4DV6 - chains A and N of the 21 polymer chains in the assembly; structure by X-ray diffraction, 3.30 A resolution.

== Chain A ==
Molecule: 16S rRNA
From: Thermus thermophilus
Sequence (1522 nucleotides; numbered 0 to 1544 plus 19 insertion-coded residues; 42 numbers in that range are skipped by the numbering (no residue carries them; nothing is unmodelled there); the number before each row is that of its first residue; a row labelled like 190A-190L holds insertion residues (190A, then the next letters in order); numbering starts at 0):
     0 UUUGUUGGAG AGUUUGAUCC UGGCUCAGGG UGAACGCUGG CGGCGUGCCU AAGACAUGCA
    60 AGUCGUGCGG G
    73 CCGCGGGGUU UU
    88 ACUCCG
    95 UGGUC
   101 AGCGGCGGAC GGGUGAGUAA CGCGUGGGU
  129A G
   130 ACCUACCCGG AAGAGGGGGA CAACCCGGGG AAACUCGGGC UAAUCCCCCA UGUGGACCCG
   190 C
190A-190L CCCUUGGGGUGU
   191 GUCCAAAGGG CUUU
   216 GCCCGCUUCC GGAUGGGCCC GCGUCCCAUC AGCUAGUUGG UGGGGUAAUG GCCCACCAAG
   276 GCGACGACGG GUAGCCGGUC UGAGAGGAUG GCCGGCCACA GGGGCACUGA GACACGGGCC
   336 CCACUCCUAC GGGAGGCAGC AGUUAGGAAU CUUCCGCAAU GGGCGCAAGC CUGACGGAGC
   396 GACGCCGCUU GGAGGAAGAA GCCCUUCGGG GUGUAAACUC CUGAA
   442 CCCGGGACGA AACCCCCGAC GA
   474 GGGGACUGAC GGUACCGGG
   494 GUAAUAGCGC CGGCCAACUC CGUGCCAGCA GCCGCGGUAA UACGGAGGGC GCGAGCGUUA
   554 CCCGGAUUCA CUGGGCGUAA AGGGCGUGUA GGCGGCCUGG GGCGUCCCAU GUGAAAGACC
   614 ACGGCUCAAC CGUGGGGGAG CGUGGGAUAC GCUCAGGCUA GACGGUGGGA GAGGGUGGUG
   674 GAAUUCCCGG AGUAGCGGUG AAAUGCGCAG AUACCGGGAG GAACGCCGAU GGCGAAGGCA
   734 GCCACCUGGU CCACCCGUGA CGCUGAGGCG CGAAAGCGUG GGGAGCAAAC CGGAUUAGAU
   794 ACCCGGGUAG UCCACGCCCU AAACGAUGCG CGCUAGGUCU CUGGGUCU
   848 CCUGGGGGCC GAAGCUAACG CGUUAAGCGC GCCGCCUGGG GAGUACGGCC GCAAGGCUGA
   908 AACUCAAGGG AAUUGACGGG GGCCCGCACA AGCGGUGGAG CAUGUGGUUU AAUUCGAAGX
   968 AACGCGAAGA ACCUUACCAG GCCUUGACAU GCUAGG
 1003A G
  1004 AACCCGGGUG AAAGCCUGGG GUGCCCC
1030A-1030D GCGA
  1031 GGGGAGCCCU AGCACAGGUG CUGCAUGGCC GUCGUCAGCU CGUGCCGUGA GGUGUUGGGU
  1091 UAAGUCCCGC AACGAGCGCA ACCCCCGCCG UUAGUUGCCA GCGGUUCGGC CGGGCACUCU
  1151 AACGGGACUG CCCGCGAAA
  1171 GCGGGAGGAA GGAGGGGACG ACGUCUGGUC AGCAUGGCCC UUACGGCCUG GGCGACACAC
  1231 GUGCUACAAU GCCCACUACA AAGCGAUGCC ACCCGGCAAC GGGGAGCUAA UCGCAAAAAG
  1291 GUGGGCCCAG UUCGGAUUGG GGUCUGCAAC CCGACCCCAU GAAGCCGGAA UCGCUAGUAA
  1351 UCGCGGAUCA G
 1361A C
  1362 CAUGCCGCGG UGAAUACGUU CCCGGGCCUU GUACACACXG CCXGUXACGC CAUGGGAGCG
  1422 GGCUCUACCC GAAGUCGCCG GG
  1446 AGCCUACGGG
  1459 CAGGCGCCGA GGGUAGGGCC CGUGACUGGG GCGAAGUCGU AACAAGGUAG CUGUACCGGA
  1519 AGGUGCGGCU GGAUCCACUC CUUUCU
Unresolved in the structure: 0-4, 1534-1538
Sequence notes: engineered mutation G915 (A1538 in M26923.1); conflict C1534 (A2157 in M26923.1), A1535 (C2158 in M26923.1)
Modified residues: PSU (pseudouridine-5'-monophosphate) at position 516, 7MG (7N-methyl-8-hydroguanosine-5'-monophosphate) at position 527, M2G (N2-dimethylguanosine-5'-monophosphate) at position 966, 5MC (5-methylcytidine-5'-monophosphate) at position 967, 2MG (2N-methylguanosine-5'-monophosphate) at position 1207, 5MC (5-methylcytidine-5'-monophosphate) at position 1400, 4OC (4n,o2'-methylcytidine-5'-monophosphate) at position 1402, 5MC (5-methylcytidine-5'-monophosphate) at position 1404, 5MC (5-methylcytidine-5'-monophosphate) at position 1407, UR3 (3-methyluridine-5'-monophoshate) at position 1498, MA6 (6N-dimethyladenosine-5'-monophoshate) at position 1518, MA6 (6N-dimethyladenosine-5'-monophoshate) at position 1519, PSU (pseudouridine-5'-monophosphate) at position 1540, PSU (pseudouridine-5'-monophosphate) at position 1541
Bound ions: Mg2+ site 1 near U5 (its only coordinating residue here); Mg2+ site 2 near U12 (its only coordinating residue here); Mg2+ site 3: U13, U14; Mg2+ site 4 near G22 (its only coordinating residue here); Mg2+ site 5: C58, U387; Mg2+ site 6: A59, U387; Mg2+ site 7: G61, G105; Mg2+ site 8: G70, U98; Mg2+ site 9 near U98 (its only coordinating residue here); Mg2+ site 10 near G107 (its only coordinating residue here); Mg2+ site 11 near G111 (its only coordinating residue here); Mg2+ site 12: G117, G289; 105 more Mg2+ sites not listed

== Chain N ==
Molecule: ribosomal protein S14
From: Thermus thermophilus
Reference sequence: Q5SHQ1 (RS14Z_THET8); numbering as in UniProt (aligned over 1-61)
Amino-acid sequence (61 residues; numbered 1 to 61; the number before each row is that of its first residue):
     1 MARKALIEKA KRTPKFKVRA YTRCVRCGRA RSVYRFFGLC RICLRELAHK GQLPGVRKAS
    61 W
Unresolved in the structure: 1
Bound ions: Mg2+: Thr22 (shared with C1359(A) of chain A); Zn2+: Cys24, Cys27, Cys40, Cys43

== Chain A / chain N interface ==
Pairs across the interface (73; chain A residue first):
  G973(A) - Arg29(N)  hydrogen bond to the sugar
  G973(A) - Arg41(N)  hydrogen bond to the phosphate
  A974(A) - Arg29(N)  salt bridge to the phosphate
  A974(A) - Arg31(N)  hydrogen bond to the sugar
  A974(A) - Ser32(N)  hydrogen bond to the phosphate
  A974(A) - Arg41(N)  salt bridge to the phosphate
  A975(A) - Ser32(N)  hydrogen bond to the sugar
  A975(A) - Tyr34(N)  base contact
  G976(A) - Arg31(N)  phosphate contact
  G976(A) - Ser32(N)  phosphate contact
  A977(A) - Arg31(N)  salt bridge to the phosphate
  C979(A) - Val18(N)  hydrogen bond to the base
  C979(A) - Arg19(N)  hydrogen bond to the base
  C980(A) - Val18(N)  base contact
  C980(A) - Arg19(N)  hydrogen bond to the sugar
  C980(A) - Tyr21(N)  sugar contact
  U981(A) - Leu6(N)  phosphate contact
  U981(A) - Glu8(N)  phosphate contact
  U981(A) - Tyr21(N)  sugar contact
  U981(A) - Arg23(N)  phosphate contact
  U982(A) - Leu6(N)  phosphate contact
  U982(A) - Arg23(N)  salt bridge to the phosphate
  U982(A) - Ala30(N)  phosphate contact
  A983(A) - Arg3(N)  salt bridge to the phosphate
  A994(A) - Ala5(N)  base contact
  A994(A) - Lys11(N)  hydrogen bond to the sugar
  C995(A) - Lys4(N)  hydrogen bond to the sugar
  A1015(A) - Lys15(N)  sugar contact
  A1016(A) - Lys15(N)  phosphate contact
  G1048(A) - Arg3(N)  phosphate contact
  G1048(A) - Lys4(N)  hydrogen bond to the phosphate
  U1049(A) - Ala2(N)  base contact
  U1049(A) - Arg3(N)  hydrogen bond to the sugar
  C1059(A) - Arg45(N)  hydrogen bond to the phosphate
  C1060(A) - Arg45(N)  salt bridge to the phosphate
  C1113(A) - Arg57(N)  sugar contact
  C1114(A) - Ser60(N)  hydrogen bond to the sugar
  C1115(A) - Trp61(N)  hydrogen bond to the sugar
  G1186(A) - Trp61(N)  hydrogen bond to the base
  G1187(A) - Ser60(N)  hydrogen bond to the base
  G1187(A) - Trp61(N)  sugar contact
  A1188(A) - Lys58(N)  hydrogen bond to the phosphate
  A1188(A) - Ser60(N)  sugar contact
  C1189(A) - Lys58(N)  salt bridge to the phosphate
  G1202(A) - Cys27(N)  hydrogen bond to the sugar
  G1202(A) - Arg29(N)  sugar contact
  G1202(A) - Ile42(N)  base contact
  G1202(A) - Cys43(N)  base contact
  G1202(A) - Glu46(N)  hydrogen bond to the base
  C1203(A) - Ala2(N)  hydrogen bond to the phosphate
  C1203(A) - Cys27(N)  sugar contact
  G1216(A) - Arg3(N)  salt bridge to the phosphate
  G1216(A) - Ala5(N)  phosphate contact
  C1217(A) - Ala5(N)  phosphate contact
  C1217(A) - Glu8(N)  phosphate contact
  C1218(A) - Lys15(N)  phosphate contact
  U1219(A) - Lys15(N)  salt bridge to the phosphate
  U1219(A) - Arg19(N)  salt bridge to the phosphate
  G1316(A) - Lys17(N)  salt bridge to the phosphate
  G1316(A) - Val18(N)  sugar contact
  C1317(A) - Phe16(N)  stacking on the base
  C1317(A) - Lys17(N)  phosphate contact
  C1317(A) - Arg19(N)  base contact
  A1357(A) - Tyr34(N)  sugar contact
  U1358(A) - Val33(N)  sugar contact
  U1358(A) - Tyr34(N)  phosphate contact
  U1358(A) - Arg35(N)  hydrogen bond to the phosphate
  C1359(A) - Thr22(N)  hydrogen bond to the phosphate
  C1359(A) - Arg35(N)  salt bridge to the phosphate
  A1360(A) - Val18(N)  base contact
  A1360(A) - Arg35(N)  salt bridge to the phosphate
  G1368(A) - Trp61(N)  phosphate contact
  C1369(A) - Trp61(N)  hydrogen bond to the phosphate
Also at the interface, not in a pair above, chain A (41 interface residues in all): G1047, A1318
Also at the interface, not in a pair above, chain N (35 interface residues in all): Arg26, Phe36, Ala59

== In short ==
Chain A and chain N form an interface of 41 and 35 residues respectively, with 24 hydrogen bonds, 13 salt
bridges and 1 aromatic stacking contact. Polar pairs include C979(A)-Val18(N), C979(A)-Arg19(N) and
G1186(A)-Trp61(N). The Mg2+ site 3 is built by U13(A) and U14(A).
Chain A is 16S rRNA and chain N is ribosomal protein S14, both from Thermus thermophilus; the structure,
Crystal structure of the Thermus thermophilus 30S ribosomal subunit with a 16S rRNA mutation, A915G, was
determined by X-ray diffraction.
